Entry 8HSG (electron microscopy, 3.20 A resolution); this record covers chains G and H of the 8 polymer chains in the assembly.

# Chain G (and H)
Protein: DNA-directed RNA polymerase subunit alpha
From: Thermus thermophilus HB8
Notes: EC 2.7.7.6; chain H of this document is another copy of the same molecule, construct and numbering; everything in this record applies to it too
Reference sequence: Q5SHR6 (RPOA_THET8); residue numbers follow UniProt; this construct covers 1-315
Amino-acid sequence (315 residues; numbered 1 to 315; the number before each row is that of its first residue):
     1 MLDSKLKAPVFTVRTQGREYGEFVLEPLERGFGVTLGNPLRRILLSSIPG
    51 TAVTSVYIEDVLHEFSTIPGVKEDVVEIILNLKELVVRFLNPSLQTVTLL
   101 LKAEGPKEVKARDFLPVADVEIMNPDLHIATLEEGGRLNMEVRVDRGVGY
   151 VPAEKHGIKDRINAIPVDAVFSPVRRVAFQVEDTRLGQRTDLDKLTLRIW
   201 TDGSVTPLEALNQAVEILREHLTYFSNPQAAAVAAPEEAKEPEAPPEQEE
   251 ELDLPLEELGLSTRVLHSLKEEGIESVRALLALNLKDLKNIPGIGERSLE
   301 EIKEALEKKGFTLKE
Not modelled in the structure: 230-315

# Chain G / chain H interface
Contacting residue pairs (47):
  S4(G) - Y224(H)  hydrogen bond (backbone-side chain)
  K5(G) - Y224(H)
  A8(G) - Y224(H)  hydrophobic
  P9(G) - Y224(H)
  V10(G) - Q229(H)
  F11(G) - F225(H)  hydrophobic
  F11(G) - N227(H)
  F11(G) - P228(H)
  F11(G) - Q229(H)  hydrogen bond (backbone-backbone)
  T12(G) - Q229(H)
  L25(G) - F225(H)  hydrophobic
  E29(G) - H221(H)  salt bridge
  G31(G) - R42(H)  hydrogen bond (backbone-side chain)
  F32(G) - I43(H)  hydrophobic
  F32(G) - S47(H)
  F32(G) - H221(H)
  T35(G) - P39(H)
  T35(G) - R42(H)  hydrogen bond
  T35(G) - I43(H)
  L36(G) - L218(H)  hydrophobic
  P39(G) - T35(H)
  P39(G) - P39(H)  hydrophobic
  L40(G) - F225(H)  hydrophobic
  R42(G) - G31(H)  hydrogen bond (side chain-backbone)
  R42(G) - V34(H)
  R42(G) - T35(H)  hydrogen bond
  I43(G) - F32(H)  hydrophobic
  V215(G) - L222(H)
  V215(G) - F225(H)  hydrophobic
  I217(G) - F32(H)  hydrophobic
  L218(G) - L222(H)  hydrophobic
  R219(G) - L222(H)
  H221(G) - E29(H)  salt bridge
  H221(G) - F32(H)
  L222(G) - L218(H)  hydrophobic
  L222(G) - R219(H)
  L222(G) - L222(H)  hydrophobic
  Y224(G) - P9(H)
  F225(G) - F11(H)  hydrophobic
  F225(G) - L25(H)  hydrophobic
  F225(G) - L40(H)  hydrophobic
  F225(G) - V215(H)  hydrophobic
  P228(G) - F11(H)  hydrophobic
  Q229(G) - V10(H)
  Q229(G) - F11(H)
  Q229(G) - T12(H)
  Q229(G) - V13(H)
Interface residues without a listed pair, chain G (36 interface residues in all): V13, L28, R30, V34, N38, S46, S47, L211, N227
Interface residues without a listed pair, chain H (34 interface residues in all): S4, A8, L28, R30, L36, N38, S46, I217

# In short
Chain G and chain H form an interface of 36 and 34 residues respectively, with 6 hydrogen bonds and 2 salt
bridges. Among the polar pairs are E29(G)-H221(H), S4(G)-Y224(H) and G31(G)-R42(H).
Both chains are DNA-directed RNA polymerase subunit alpha (Thermus thermophilus HB8). Entry 8HSG (Thermus
thermophilus RNA polymerase elongation complex) was determined by electron microscopy, deposited together with
8HSH, 8HSJ, 8HSL and 8HSR.
